Entry 8V40 (electron microscopy, 3.90 A resolution); this record covers chains R and O of the 42 polymer chains in the assembly.

== Chain R (and O) ==
Name: Sheath (CD1363)
Source organism: Clostridioides difficile
Notes: chain O of this document is another copy of the same molecule, construct and numbering; everything in this record applies to it too
UniProtKB: A0A9Q7ZU73 (A0A9Q7ZU73_CLODI); residue numbers follow UniProt; this construct covers 1-354
Amino-acid sequence (354 residues; each row starts with the number of its first residue):
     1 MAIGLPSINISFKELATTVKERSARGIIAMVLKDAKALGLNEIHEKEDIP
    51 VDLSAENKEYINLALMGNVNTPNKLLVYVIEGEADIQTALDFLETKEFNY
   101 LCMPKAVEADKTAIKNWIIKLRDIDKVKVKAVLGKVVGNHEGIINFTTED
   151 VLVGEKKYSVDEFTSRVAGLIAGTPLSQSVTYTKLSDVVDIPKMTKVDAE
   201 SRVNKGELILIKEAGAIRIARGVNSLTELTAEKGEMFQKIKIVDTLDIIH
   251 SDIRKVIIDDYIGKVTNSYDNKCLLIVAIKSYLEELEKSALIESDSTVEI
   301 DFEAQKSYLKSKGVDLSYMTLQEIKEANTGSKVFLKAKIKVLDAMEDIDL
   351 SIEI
Not modelled in the structure: 1

== Chain R / chain O interface ==
Pairs across the interface - 45 pairs, chain R then chain O:
  Ser177(R) - Thr266(O)
  Gln178(R) - Gly263(O)
  Gln178(R) - Lys264(O)
  Ser179(R) - Gly263(O)  hydrogen bond (backbone-backbone)
  Tyr182(R) - Ile262(O)  hydrophobic
  Glu213(R) - Ile258(O)
  Arg218(R) - Ile258(O)
  Lys340(R) - Asn328(O)
  Leu342(R) - Asn267(O)
  Asp343(R) - Thr266(O)
  Asp343(R) - Asn267(O)  hydrogen bond (backbone-backbone)
  Asp343(R) - Ser331(O)
  Ala344(R) - Gly263(O)
  Ala344(R) - Val265(O)
  Ala344(R) - Thr266(O)
  Ala344(R) - Asn267(O)
  Met345(R) - Gly263(O)  hydrogen bond (backbone-backbone)
  Met345(R) - Val265(O)  hydrogen bond (backbone-backbone)
  Met345(R) - Thr266(O)
  Met345(R) - Asn267(O)
  Met345(R) - Asn271(O)
  Met345(R) - Ser331(O)
  Met345(R) - Val333(O)  hydrophobic
  Glu346(R) - Ser331(O)
  Asp347(R) - Ser331(O)
  Asp347(R) - Lys332(O)  salt bridge
  Asp347(R) - Val333(O)  hydrogen bond (backbone-backbone)
  Ile348(R) - Ile257(O)  hydrophobic
  Ile348(R) - Val333(O)
  Asp349(R) - Val333(O)  hydrogen bond (backbone-backbone)
  Asp349(R) - Phe334(O)
  Asp349(R) - Leu335(O)  hydrogen bond (backbone-backbone)
  Leu350(R) - Ile279(O)  hydrophobic
  Leu350(R) - Leu335(O)
  Ser351(R) - Leu335(O)  hydrogen bond (backbone-backbone)
  Ser351(R) - Lys336(O)
  Ser351(R) - Ala337(O)  hydrogen bond (backbone-backbone)
  Ile352(R) - Ala337(O)
  Ile352(R) - Ile339(O)  hydrophobic
  Glu353(R) - Ala337(O)  hydrogen bond (backbone-backbone)
  Glu353(R) - Lys338(O)
  Glu353(R) - Ile339(O)  hydrogen bond (backbone-backbone)
  Ile354(R) - Leu246(O)  hydrophobic
  Ile354(R) - Ile339(O)
  Ile354(R) - Lys340(O)
Interface residues without a listed pair, chain R (25 interface residues in all): Thr181, Ala214, Lys241, Ala290, Val341
Interface residues without a listed pair, chain O (26 interface residues in all): Met236, Tyr261, Leu275, Val341

== In short ==
The interface between chain R and chain O involves 25 residues on one side and 26 on the other, with 11
hydrogen bonds and 1 salt bridge. Among the polar pairs are Asp347(R)-Lys332(O), Ser179(R)-Gly263(O) and
Asp343(R)-Asn267(O).
Both chains are Sheath (CD1363) (Clostridioides difficile). Entry 8V40 (CryoEM Structure of Diffocin -
postcontracted - Collar - final state) was determined by electron microscopy (same publication as 8V3T, 8V3W,
8V3X, 8V3Z, 8V41 and 8V43).
